Entry 5LQZ (electron microscopy, 7.00 A resolution (low resolution: residue-level contacts below are approximate; hydrogen-bond / salt-bridge calls are withheld)); this record covers chains S and T of the 30 polymer chains in the assembly.

# Chain S (and T)
Name: ATP synthase subunit c
Organism: Ogataea angusta
Notes: chain T of this document is another copy of the same molecule, construct and numbering; everything in this record applies to it too
Amino-acid sequence (76 residues; numbered 1 to 76; the number before each row is that of its first residue):
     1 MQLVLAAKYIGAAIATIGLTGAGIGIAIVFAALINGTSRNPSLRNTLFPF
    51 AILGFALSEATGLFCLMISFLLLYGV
Disordered / not traced: 74-76 (chain T: 1, 74-76)

# How chain S and chain T interact
Pairs across the interface (19):
  Leu3(S) - Ala6(T)
  Ala7(S) - Ala6(T)
  Ala7(S) - Tyr9(T)
  Gly11(S) - Ala13(T)
  Ile14(S) - Ala13(T)
  Ala15(S) - Ala13(T)
  Gly21(S) - Thr20(T)
  Gly21(S) - Gly23(T)
  Gly21(S) - Ile24(T)
  Gly25(S) - Ala27(T)
  Ile28(S) - Ala27(T)
  Ala32(S) - Ala31(T)
  Asn40(S) - Ser38(T)
  Ser42(S) - Ser38(T)
  Ser58(S) - Gly23(T)
  Ser58(S) - Ile26(T)
  Thr61(S) - Leu19(T)
  Thr61(S) - Gly23(T)
  Ile68(S) - Ala12(T)
Other interface residues (no listed pair), chain S (21 interface residues in all): Val4, Lys8, Ile10, Gly18, Val29, Gly36, Leu57
Other interface residues (no listed pair), chain T (15 interface residues in all): Gln2, Ile14, Thr16

# Summary
21 residues of chain S face 15 of chain T across their interface.
Both chains are ATP synthase subunit c (Ogataea angusta). Entry 5LQZ (Structure of F-ATPase from Pichia
angusta, state1) was determined by electron microscopy together with 5LQX and 5LQY from the same study.
